Entry 2JA7 (X-ray diffraction, 3.80 A resolution); this record covers chains 3 and B of the 15 polymer chains in the assembly.

# Chain 3
Molecule: 11-nt RNA strand
Sequence (11 nucleotides; numbered 0 to 10; the number before each row is that of its first residue; numbering starts at 0):
     0 UUCGACCAGG A
Not modelled in the structure: 0
Ion coordination: Mg2+: A10 (shared with 1 residue of chain A)

# Chain B
Molecule: DNA-directed RNA polymerase II 140 kDa polypeptide
Organism: Saccharomyces cerevisiae
Notes: EC 2.7.7.6
Reference sequence: P08518 (RPB2_YEAST); residue numbers follow UniProt; this construct covers 1-1224
Amino-acid sequence (1224 residues; each row starts with the number of its first residue):
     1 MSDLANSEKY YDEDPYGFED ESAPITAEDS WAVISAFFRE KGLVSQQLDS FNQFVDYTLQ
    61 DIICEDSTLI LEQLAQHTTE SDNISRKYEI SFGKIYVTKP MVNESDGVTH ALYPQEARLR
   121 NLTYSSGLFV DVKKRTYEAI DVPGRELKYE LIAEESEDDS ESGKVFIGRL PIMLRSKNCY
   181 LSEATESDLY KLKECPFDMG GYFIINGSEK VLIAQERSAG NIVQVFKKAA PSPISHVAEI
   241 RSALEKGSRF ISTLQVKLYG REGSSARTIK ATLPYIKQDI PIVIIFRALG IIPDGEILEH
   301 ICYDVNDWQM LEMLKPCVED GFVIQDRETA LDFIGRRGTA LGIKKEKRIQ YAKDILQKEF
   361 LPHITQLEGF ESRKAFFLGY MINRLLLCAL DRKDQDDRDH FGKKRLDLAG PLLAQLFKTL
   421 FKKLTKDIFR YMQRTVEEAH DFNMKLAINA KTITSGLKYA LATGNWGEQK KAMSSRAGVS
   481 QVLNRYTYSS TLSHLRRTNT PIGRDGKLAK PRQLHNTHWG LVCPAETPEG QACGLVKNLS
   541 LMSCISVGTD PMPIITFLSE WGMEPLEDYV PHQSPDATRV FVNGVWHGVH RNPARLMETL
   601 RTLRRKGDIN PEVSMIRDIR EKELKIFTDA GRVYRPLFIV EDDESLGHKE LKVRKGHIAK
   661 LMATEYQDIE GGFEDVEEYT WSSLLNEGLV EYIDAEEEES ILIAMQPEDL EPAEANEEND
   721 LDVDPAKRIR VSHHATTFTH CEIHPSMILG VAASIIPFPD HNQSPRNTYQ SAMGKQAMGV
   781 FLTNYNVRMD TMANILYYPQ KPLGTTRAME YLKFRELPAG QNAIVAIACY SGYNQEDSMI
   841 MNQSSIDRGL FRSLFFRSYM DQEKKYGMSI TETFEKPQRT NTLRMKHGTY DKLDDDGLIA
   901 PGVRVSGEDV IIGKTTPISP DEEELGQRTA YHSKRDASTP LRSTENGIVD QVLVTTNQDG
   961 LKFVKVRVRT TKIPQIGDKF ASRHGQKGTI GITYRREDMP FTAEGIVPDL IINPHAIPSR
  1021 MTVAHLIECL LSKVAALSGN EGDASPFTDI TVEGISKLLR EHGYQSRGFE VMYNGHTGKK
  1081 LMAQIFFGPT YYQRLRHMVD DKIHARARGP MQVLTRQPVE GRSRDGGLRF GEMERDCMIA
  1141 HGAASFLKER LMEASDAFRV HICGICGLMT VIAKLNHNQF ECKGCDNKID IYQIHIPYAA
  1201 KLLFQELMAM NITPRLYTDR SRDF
Not modelled in the structure: 1-17, 71-89, 134-163, 438-445, 503-509, 669-677, 716-721, 920-932
Ion coordination: Zn2+: Cys-1163, Cys-1166, Cys-1182, Cys-1185

# How chain 3 and chain B interact
Residue-residue contacts - 10 pairs, chain 3 then chain B:
  C6(3) / Gln-481(B)  phosphate contact
  A7(3) / Gln-481(B)  sugar contact
  G8(3) / Gln-531(B)  phosphate contact
  G8(3) / Gln-776(B)  hydrogen bond to the phosphate
  G8(3) / His-1097(B)  sugar contact
  G9(3) / Gln-776(B)  hydrogen bond to the phosphate
  G9(3) / Lys-979(B)  hydrogen bond to the phosphate
  G9(3) / His-1097(B)  hydrogen bond to the sugar
  A10(3) / Lys-979(B)  salt bridge to the phosphate
  A10(3) / Lys-987(B)  salt bridge to the phosphate
Other interface residues (no listed pair), chain 3 (8 interface residues in all): C2, G3, C5
Other interface residues (no listed pair), chain B (14 interface residues in all): Ala-477, Gly-478, Asn-484, Pro-528, Arg-1096, Lys-1102, Gln-1112, Arg-1124

# In short
8 residues of chain 3 face 14 of chain B across their interface, with 4 hydrogen bonds and 2 salt bridges.
Polar contacts include G9(3)/His-1097(B), G8(3)/Gln-776(B) and G9(3)/Gln-776(B). Cys-1163(B), Cys-1166(B),
Cys-1182(B) and Cys-1185(B) form the Zn2+ site.
Here chain 3 is an 11-nt RNA strand and chain B is DNA-directed RNA polymerase II 140 kDa polypeptide
(Saccharomyces cerevisiae). Entry 2JA7 (CPD lesion containing RNA Polymerase II elongation complex C) was
determined by X-ray diffraction, deposited together with 2JA5, 2JA6 and 2JA8.
